2CFP - chain A; structure by X-ray diffraction, 3.30 A resolution.

# Chain A
Molecule: Lactose permease
From: Escherichia coli
UniProt: P02920 (LACY_ECOLI); numbering as in UniProt (aligned over 1-417)
Amino-acid sequence (417 residues; each row starts with the number of its first residue):
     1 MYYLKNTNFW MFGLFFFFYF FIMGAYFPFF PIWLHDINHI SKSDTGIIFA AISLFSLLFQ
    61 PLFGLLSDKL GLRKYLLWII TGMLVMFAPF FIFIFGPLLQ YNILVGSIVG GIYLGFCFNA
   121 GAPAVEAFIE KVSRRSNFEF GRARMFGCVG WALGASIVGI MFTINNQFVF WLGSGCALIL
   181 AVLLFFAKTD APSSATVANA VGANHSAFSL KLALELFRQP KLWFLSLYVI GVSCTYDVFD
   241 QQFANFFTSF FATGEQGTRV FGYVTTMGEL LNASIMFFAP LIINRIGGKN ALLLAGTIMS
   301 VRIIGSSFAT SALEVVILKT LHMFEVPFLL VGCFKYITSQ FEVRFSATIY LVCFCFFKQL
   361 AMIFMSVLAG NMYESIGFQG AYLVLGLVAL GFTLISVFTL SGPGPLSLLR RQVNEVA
Differences from the reference sequence: engineered mutation Gly-154 (Cys in P02920)
Bound ions: Hg2+ site 1: Leu-57, Cys-355; Hg2+ site 2 near Cys-148 (its only coordinating residue here); Hg2+ site 3: Leu-172, Cys-176; Hg2+ site 4: Ile-230, Cys-234, Thr-235, Met-365
UniProt features mapped onto this chain:
  - site: Glu-126 (Substrate binding), Arg-144 (Substrate binding), Glu-269 (Substrate binding and proton translocation), Arg-302 (Proton translocation), His-322 (Proton translocation), Glu-325 (Proton translocation)
  - modified residue: Met-1 (N-formylmethionine)
  - mutagenesis: Leu-65 (L65V: No change in transport activity), Gly-96 (G96A: No change in transport activity), Ala-122 (A122S: No change in transport activity), Asp-237 (D237N/G: Loss of activity), Val-264 (V264A: No change in transport activity), Ala-279 (A279S: No change in transport activity), Cys-355 (C355Q: No change in transport activity), Lys-358 (K358T: Loss of activity), Val-367 (V367A: Increases transport of melibiose and impairs transport of TMG)

# Overview
The Hg2+ site 1 is built by Leu-57 and Cys-355. Leu-172 and Cys-176 form the Hg2+ site 3. From UniProt: 9
mutagenesis sites.
Chain A is Lactose permease (Escherichia coli); the structure, Sugar Free Lactose Permease at acidic pH, was
determined by X-ray diffraction together with 2CFQ from the same study.
